PDB entry 6YXY | electron microscopy, 3.10 A resolution | chains AA and EU of the 83 polymer chains in the assembly

== Chain AA ==
Molecule: 12S ribosomal RNA
From: Trypanosoma brucei brucei
Sequence (1176 nucleotides; row label = number of the first residue in the row):
     1 AUUUUACCAA UUAAGAAGAA UAUUAUAAUA AUGGGUGUCU UAUAUUUUAA AUAAAUAUUU
    61 AAAUUCCGUG UAGUAAAUUU AUUAUUUGUA UUAUUUAUAU AAUAGGUGUA UUAUAUUUAA
   121 AUUUUAAAUU UGUUGUUUUA UAUUUAGAUA CAUAUUUAUA GAUUAAUAUA UUUAAAUAAU
   181 AUUUUAAAAU UUAUUGAACU GUAAUUAUUA GUUUAAUAUU UUUAGUUUGA UGUUGAAAUA
   241 UUUAAUUAAA GAUGUUACAG UUGUUCUAUA UGUACCAAAU AAAUAUAGUA AGAUUAUUUU
   301 AGUUGAAUUA AUAAAUAAAU AUUUAUUUUU CUUUGUAAAU AUUAUGAACA AUUUAAAAAU
   361 UAAUCUGUUU AACUAAAAUG UUAUAUAUAA UAAUCUAAGU UAAUUUGAAU AUUAAAAGUA
   421 CAAGUAUAAU UUGUAAUUCU AAAGUAUUUU AAUGGUAUAU UUUUAGUAGG UAAAUGAAAA
   481 GUAUAAAUGG AUAUAACUUA AUAUUUAAUA UUUGUUUAAU GAAAAGUAUU UUAUUAUUAU
   541 AUUGUAUAGU AUUAUUAUAG UGUAUAGUUU UUUAAAAAUA UAAAAAUAUU GUUAAUAAAA
   601 UUAUCGUAUU UUAAGUGCGU UUAUUAAAUG CGUUUGUCUA AGAUAAUUAU UUAAGAUUAU
   661 UCUUGUAAAU AUAUUUAAAU AUUAAUAAUU CUUAAAAUAA AAAAAUAUCC UCAAUUGCAA
   721 UAUUAUUGUA GCAUAGUAAU UUGUUAACUA AAUAUUAAAG UGUUCCAUAG AAAAUUUUUA
   781 AAUUACAACA AAUAAAAUAA AGUAUGAAUU AAUAUCAAAA UUUUAAUAAA AAUUAAAAAA
   841 UUAAAAUAGG GCAAGUCCUA CUCUCCUUUA CAAAGAGAAC AUUAUGAUAU GUAAUUGUAU
   901 GUUUGAUUGG GGCAAUACUA UAUUUAUUUA UAUAGCAUAA GAACUAUAUU CUUUGAAAUU
   961 AUAAAAGGUU CGAGCAGGUU AACAAGCAUU AAAAAUAAAU GUGUUUCAUC GUCUACUUAU
  1021 UACCAUGAUU GNNNNNNNNN NNNNNNNNNA AUUCGUUAGU UGGGUUAAAA UCGUUGUAAA
  1081 GCAGAUUUGU UUAUAUAUUU AAUUUUUAUA AUUAAUAAUA AUUAAUAUAA GUACGCAAGG
  1141 AUUGAUUAUU GAAAAAAGAA AGAAGAAUAU AAUUUA
Disordered / not traced: 207-221, 397-442, 595-784, 1024-1031, 1050-1058, 1066-1070
Differences from the reference sequence: conflict N1032 (A2395 in 343546), N1033 (U2396 in 343546), N1034 (U2397 in 343546), N1035 (G2398 in 343546), N1036 (U2399 in 343546), N1037 (U2400 in 343546), N1038 (C2401 in 343546), N1039 (A2402 in 343546), N1040 (U2403 in 343546), N1041 (C2404 in 343546), N1042 (A2405 in 343546), N1043 (A2406 in 343546), N1044 (A2407 in 343546), N1045 (A2408 in 343546), N1046 (U2409 in 343546), N1047 (A2410 in 343546), N1048 (G2411 in 343546), N1049 (U2412 in 343546)
Ion coordination: Mg2+ site 1 near A30 (its only coordinating residue here); Mg2+ site 2: A63, G68; Mg2+ site 3: G70 (shared with 2 residues of chain A8); Mg2+ site 4 near G108 (its only coordinating residue here); Mg2+ site 5 near A140 (its only coordinating residue here); Mg2+ site 6 near U145 (its only coordinating residue here); Mg2+ site 7 near A146 (its only coordinating residue here); Mg2+ site 8: A198, C199; Mg2+ site 9: A238, A551; Mg2+ site 10 near U267 (its only coordinating residue here); Mg2+ site 11 near G469 (its only coordinating residue here); Mg2+ site 12 near A495 (its only coordinating residue here); 6 more Mg2+ sites not listed

== Chain EU ==
Protein: mt-LAF20
From: Trypanosoma brucei brucei
Sequence (56 residues; row label = number of the first residue in the row):
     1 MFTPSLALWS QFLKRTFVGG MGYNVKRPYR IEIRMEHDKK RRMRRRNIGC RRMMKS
Disordered / not traced: 1-9

== Interface between chain AA and chain EU ==
Residue-residue contacts (97):
  G235(AA) - Arg30(EU)  phosphate contact
  A236(AA) - Arg30(EU)  salt bridge to the phosphate
  A236(AA) - Arg52(EU)  hydrogen bond to the sugar
  A236(AA) - Lys55(EU)  hydrogen bond to the phosphate
  A237(AA) - Lys55(EU)  salt bridge to the phosphate
  A508(AA) - Val18(EU)  base contact
  U511(AA) - Asn24(EU)  hydrogen bond to the phosphate
  U511(AA) - Lys55(EU)  hydrogen bond to the sugar
  U511(AA) - Ser56(EU)  base contact
  U512(AA) - Asn24(EU)  hydrogen bond to the phosphate
  U512(AA) - Arg27(EU)  phosphate contact
  U512(AA) - Arg51(EU)  salt bridge to the phosphate
  U512(AA) - Arg52(EU)  sugar contact
  U512(AA) - Ser56(EU)  sugar contact
  U513(AA) - Arg27(EU)  salt bridge to the phosphate
  U513(AA) - Ile31(EU)  phosphate contact
  U513(AA) - Arg51(EU)  salt bridge to the phosphate
  G514(AA) - Asp38(EU)  hydrogen bond to the base
  G514(AA) - Cys50(EU)  base contact
  G514(AA) - Arg51(EU)  hydrogen bond to the base
  U517(AA) - Lys39(EU)  phosphate contact
  U517(AA) - Arg42(EU)  hydrogen bond to the sugar
  A518(AA) - Lys39(EU)  salt bridge to the phosphate
  A519(AA) - Met43(EU)  sugar contact
  G521(AA) - Arg44(EU)  salt bridge to the phosphate
  G521(AA) - Arg45(EU)  salt bridge to the phosphate
  U547(AA) - Arg46(EU)  phosphate contact
  A548(AA) - Arg46(EU)  salt bridge to the phosphate
  U552(AA) - Met53(EU)  base contact
  U552(AA) - Met54(EU)  base contact
  U552(AA) - Lys55(EU)  base contact
  U553(AA) - Gly49(EU)  base contact
  U553(AA) - Cys50(EU)  hydrogen bond to the base
  U553(AA) - Met53(EU)  sugar contact
  A554(AA) - Arg34(EU)  salt bridge to the phosphate
  A554(AA) - Arg41(EU)  salt bridge to the phosphate
  A554(AA) - Cys50(EU)  sugar contact
  A554(AA) - Arg51(EU)  sugar contact
  A554(AA) - Arg52(EU)  phosphate contact
  U555(AA) - Arg34(EU)  salt bridge to the phosphate
  U555(AA) - Arg51(EU)  phosphate contact
  U555(AA) - Arg52(EU)  salt bridge to the phosphate
  U556(AA) - Ile33(EU)  phosphate contact
  U556(AA) - Arg34(EU)  hydrogen bond to the base
  U556(AA) - His37(EU)  stacking on the base
  A557(AA) - His37(EU)  salt bridge to the phosphate
  A557(AA) - Lys40(EU)  hydrogen bond to the base
  A557(AA) - Met43(EU)  base contact
  A557(AA) - Arg44(EU)  hydrogen bond to the base
  A559(AA) - Arg44(EU)  hydrogen bond to the base
  U569(AA) - Arg42(EU)  phosphate contact
  U570(AA) - Arg42(EU)  salt bridge to the phosphate
  U570(AA) - Ile48(EU)  base contact
  U570(AA) - Gly49(EU)  base contact
  U570(AA) - Cys50(EU)  hydrogen bond to the base
  U571(AA) - Ile31(EU)  sugar contact
  U571(AA) - Arg34(EU)  base contact
  U571(AA) - Met35(EU)  phosphate contact
  U571(AA) - Arg51(EU)  base contact
  U572(AA) - Arg27(EU)  base contact
  A575(AA) - Lys14(EU)  hydrogen bond to the base
  A575(AA) - Arg15(EU)  base contact
  A576(AA) - Lys14(EU)  hydrogen bond to the base
  A576(AA) - Phe17(EU)  base contact
  A576(AA) - Met21(EU)  base contact
  A577(AA) - Met21(EU)  hydrogen bond to the base
  A577(AA) - Gly22(EU)  base contact
  A578(AA) - Tyr23(EU)  hydrogen bond to the base
  U798(AA) - Pro28(EU)  sugar contact
  A799(AA) - Tyr23(EU)  base contact
  A799(AA) - Asn24(EU)  hydrogen bond to the sugar
  A799(AA) - Val25(EU)  base contact
  A799(AA) - Pro28(EU)  sugar contact
  A800(AA) - Lys14(EU)  hydrogen bond to the sugar
  A800(AA) - Tyr23(EU)  phosphate contact
  A801(AA) - Val18(EU)  hydrogen bond to the sugar
  A801(AA) - Gly19(EU)  phosphate contact
  G802(AA) - Ser10(EU)  hydrogen bond to the sugar
  G802(AA) - Leu13(EU)  sugar contact
  G802(AA) - Val18(EU)  phosphate contact
  U841(AA) - Thr16(EU)  hydrogen bond to the sugar
  U841(AA) - Phe17(EU)  hydrogen bond to the sugar
  U841(AA) - Val18(EU)  sugar contact
  U842(AA) - Phe17(EU)  sugar contact
  U842(AA) - Gly19(EU)  sugar contact
  U842(AA) - Met21(EU)  hydrogen bond to the sugar
  A843(AA) - Met21(EU)  hydrogen bond to the phosphate
  U1103(AA) - Thr16(EU)  sugar contact
  U1104(AA) - Phe12(EU)  sugar contact
  U1104(AA) - Arg15(EU)  salt bridge to the phosphate
  U1104(AA) - Thr16(EU)  sugar contact
  U1105(AA) - Gln11(EU)  base contact
  U1105(AA) - Phe12(EU)  base contact
  U1105(AA) - Arg15(EU)  hydrogen bond to the sugar
  G1162(AA) - Ser10(EU)  hydrogen bond to the phosphate
  G1162(AA) - Gln11(EU)  hydrogen bond to the phosphate
  A1164(AA) - Gln11(EU)  phosphate contact
Other interface residues (no listed pair), chain AA (51 interface residues in all): G232, A510, U516, A522, U558, U568, U579, A580, A1161
Other interface residues (no listed pair), chain EU (43 interface residues in all): Gly20, Lys26

== Summary ==
51 residues of chain AA face 43 of chain EU across their interface; the contacts include 29 hydrogen bonds, 16
salt bridges and 1 aromatic stacking contact. Among the polar pairs are G514(AA)-Asp38(EU), G514(AA)-Arg51(EU)
and U553(AA)-Cys50(EU).
Chain AA is 12S ribosomal RNA and chain EU is mt-LAF20, both from Trypanosoma brucei brucei; the structure,
State B of the Trypanosoma brucei mitoribosomal large subunit assembly intermediate, was determined by
electron microscopy (same publication as 6YXX).
